Entry 8DNO (electron microscopy, 3.40 A resolution); this record covers chains A and B of the 4 polymer chains in the assembly.

[Chain A (and B)]
Name: Retinal dehydrogenase 1
Source organism: Homo sapiens
Notes: chain B of this document is another copy of the same molecule, construct and numbering; everything in this record applies to it too
UniProt: V9HW83 (V9HW83_HUMAN); residue numbers follow UniProt; this construct covers 1-501
Amino-acid sequence (501 residues; row label = number of the first residue in the row):
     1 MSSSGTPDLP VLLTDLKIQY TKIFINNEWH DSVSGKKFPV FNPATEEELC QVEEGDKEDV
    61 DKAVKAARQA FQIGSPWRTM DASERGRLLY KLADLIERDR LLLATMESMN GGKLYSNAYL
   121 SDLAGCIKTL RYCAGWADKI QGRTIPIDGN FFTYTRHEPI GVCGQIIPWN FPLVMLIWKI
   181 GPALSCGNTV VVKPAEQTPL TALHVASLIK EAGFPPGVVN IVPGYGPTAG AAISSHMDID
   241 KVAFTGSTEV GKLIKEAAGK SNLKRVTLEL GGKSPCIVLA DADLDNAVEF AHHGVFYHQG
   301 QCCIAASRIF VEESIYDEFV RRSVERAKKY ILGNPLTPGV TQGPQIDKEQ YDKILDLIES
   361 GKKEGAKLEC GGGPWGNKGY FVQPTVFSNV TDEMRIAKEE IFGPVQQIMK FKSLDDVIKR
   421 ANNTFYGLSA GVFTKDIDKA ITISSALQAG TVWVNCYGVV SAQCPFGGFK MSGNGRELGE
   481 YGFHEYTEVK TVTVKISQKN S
Unresolved in the structure: 1-8
Differences from the reference sequence: conflict Ser121 (Asn in V9HW83)
From the paper describing this entry:
  - self-association interface (contacts with another copy of this molecule): Ile140

[How chain A and chain B interact]
Residue-residue contacts - 112 pairs, chain A then chain B:
  Arg143(A) - Tyr481(B)  hydrogen bond
  Ile145(A) - Gln463(B)
  Ile145(A) - Cys464(B)  hydrophobic
  Ile147(A) - Ser461(B)
  Ile147(A) - Cys464(B)  hydrophobic
  Asp148(A) - Gln463(B)
  Phe151(A) - Cys456(B)  hydrophobic
  Phe151(A) - Val459(B)  hydrophobic
  Thr153(A) - Cys464(B)
  Thr155(A) - Pro465(B)
  Thr155(A) - Tyr481(B)  hydrogen bond
  Arg156(A) - Ser445(B)
  His157(A) - Tyr481(B)  hydrogen bond
  Glu158(A) - Ser445(B)
  Lys252(A) - Gly259(B)
  Lys252(A) - Ser261(B)
  Lys252(A) - Leu263(B)
  Lys255(A) - Ala258(B)
  Lys255(A) - Leu263(B)
  Lys255(A) - Lys264(B)  hydrogen bond (side chain-backbone)
  Lys255(A) - Val266(B)
  Glu256(A) - Glu256(B)
  Glu256(A) - Lys260(B)
  Ala258(A) - Lys255(B)
  Gly259(A) - Lys252(B)
  Lys260(A) - Glu256(B)
  Ser261(A) - Lys252(B)
  Asn262(A) - Met471(B)
  Leu263(A) - Lys252(B)
  Leu263(A) - Lys255(B)
  Leu263(A) - Leu270(B)  hydrophobic
  Leu263(A) - Met471(B)  hydrophobic
  Leu263(A) - Asn474(B)
  Lys264(A) - Lys255(B)  hydrogen bond (backbone-side chain)
  Arg265(A) - Gly468(B)  hydrogen bond (side chain-backbone)
  Arg265(A) - Phe469(B)
  Arg265(A) - Lys470(B)  hydrogen bond (side chain-backbone)
  Arg265(A) - Gly473(B)  hydrogen bond (side chain-backbone)
  Arg265(A) - Asn474(B)
  Val266(A) - Lys255(B)
  Leu270(A) - Leu263(B)  hydrophobic
  Phe290(A) - Lys495(B)
  Ser444(A) - Lys490(B)  hydrogen bond (backbone-side chain)
  Ser445(A) - Arg156(B)
  Ser445(A) - Glu158(B)
  Ser445(A) - Lys490(B)  hydrogen bond (backbone-side chain)
  Leu447(A) - Lys490(B)  hydrogen bond (backbone-side chain)
  Ala449(A) - Lys490(B)
  Gly450(A) - Val489(B)
  Gly450(A) - Lys490(B)
  Gly450(A) - Thr491(B)  hydrogen bond (backbone-backbone)
  Thr451(A) - Thr491(B)
  Val452(A) - Lys490(B)
  Val452(A) - Thr491(B)  hydrogen bond (backbone-backbone)
  Val452(A) - Val492(B)
  Val452(A) - Thr493(B)  hydrogen bond (backbone-backbone)
  Trp453(A) - Thr493(B)
  Val454(A) - Thr493(B)  hydrogen bond (backbone-backbone)
  Val454(A) - Val494(B)
  Val454(A) - Lys495(B)
  Asn455(A) - Lys495(B)
  Cys456(A) - Phe151(B)  hydrophobic
  Cys456(A) - Thr493(B)
  Val459(A) - Phe151(B)  hydrophobic
  Ser461(A) - Ile147(B)
  Gln463(A) - Ile145(B)
  Gln463(A) - Asp148(B)
  Cys464(A) - Ile145(B)  hydrophobic
  Cys464(A) - Ile147(B)  hydrophobic
  Cys464(A) - Thr153(B)
  Cys464(A) - Thr491(B)
  Pro465(A) - Thr155(B)
  Pro465(A) - Thr491(B)  hydrogen bond (backbone-side chain)
  Gly468(A) - Arg265(B)  hydrogen bond (backbone-side chain)
  Phe469(A) - Arg265(B)
  Phe469(A) - Glu488(B)
  Lys470(A) - Arg265(B)  hydrogen bond (backbone-side chain)
  Met471(A) - Ser261(B)
  Met471(A) - Asn262(B)
  Met471(A) - Leu263(B)  hydrophobic
  Gly473(A) - Arg265(B)  hydrogen bond (backbone-side chain)
  Asn474(A) - Leu263(B)
  Asn474(A) - Arg265(B)
  Arg476(A) - Val489(B)  hydrogen bond (side chain-backbone)
  Glu480(A) - Arg143(B)  salt bridge
  Tyr481(A) - Arg143(B)  hydrogen bond
  Tyr481(A) - Thr155(B)  hydrogen bond
  Tyr481(A) - His157(B)  hydrogen bond
  His484(A) - His484(B)  hydrogen bond
  Glu488(A) - Phe469(B)
  Val489(A) - Gly450(B)
  Val489(A) - Arg476(B)  hydrogen bond (backbone-side chain)
  Lys490(A) - Ser444(B)  hydrogen bond (side chain-backbone)
  Lys490(A) - Ser445(B)  hydrogen bond (side chain-backbone)
  Lys490(A) - Leu447(B)  hydrogen bond (side chain-backbone)
  Lys490(A) - Ala449(B)
  Lys490(A) - Gly450(B)
  Lys490(A) - Val452(B)
  Thr491(A) - Gly450(B)  hydrogen bond (backbone-backbone)
  Thr491(A) - Thr451(B)
  Thr491(A) - Val452(B)  hydrogen bond (backbone-backbone)
  Thr491(A) - Pro465(B)  hydrogen bond (side chain-backbone)
  Val492(A) - Ser444(B)
  Val492(A) - Val452(B)
  Thr493(A) - Val452(B)  hydrogen bond (backbone-backbone)
  Thr493(A) - Trp453(B)
  Thr493(A) - Val454(B)  hydrogen bond (backbone-backbone)
  Thr493(A) - Cys456(B)
  Val494(A) - Val454(B)  hydrophobic
  Lys495(A) - Phe290(B)
  Lys495(A) - Val454(B)  hydrogen bond (backbone-backbone)
  Lys495(A) - Asn455(B)
Interface residues without a listed pair, chain A (61 interface residues in all): Gly142, Tyr154, Thr248
Interface residues without a listed pair, chain B (61 interface residues in all): Gly142, Tyr154, Thr248, Glu480

[Overview]
Chain A and chain B each contribute 61 residues to their interface, with 34 hydrogen bonds and 1 salt bridge.
Polar contacts include Glu480(A)-Arg143(B), Arg143(A)-Tyr481(B) and Thr155(A)-Tyr481(B). The paper reports a
self-association interface involving Ile140(A).
Chain A and chain B are both Retinal dehydrogenase 1 (Homo sapiens); the structure, Human Brain Aldehyde
Dehydrogenase 1 family, member A1, was determined by electron microscopy (same publication as 8DNP and 8DNU).
